6OQU - chains Y and a of the 22 polymer chains in the assembly; structure by electron microscopy, 3.20 A resolution.

== Chain Y ==
Molecule: ATP synthase subunit b
From: Escherichia coli
Reference sequence: A0A073FPT7 (A0A073FPT7_ECOLX); residue numbers follow UniProt; this construct covers 1-156
Sequence (156 residues; row label = number of the first residue in the row):
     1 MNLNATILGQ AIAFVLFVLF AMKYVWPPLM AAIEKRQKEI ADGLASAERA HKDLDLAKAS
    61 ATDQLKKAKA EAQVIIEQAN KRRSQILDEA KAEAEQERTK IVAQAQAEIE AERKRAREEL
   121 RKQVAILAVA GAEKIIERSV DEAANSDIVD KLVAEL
Sequence notes: conflict Ala-21 (Cys in A0A073FPT7)

== Chain a ==
Molecule: ATP synthase subunit a
From: Escherichia coli
Reference sequence: C3SL77 (C3SL77_ECOLX); residue numbers follow UniProt; this construct covers 1-271
Sequence (271 residues; numbered 1 to 271; the number before each row is that of its first residue):
     1 MASENMTPQD YIGHHLNNLQ LDLRTFSLVD PQNPPATFWT INIDSMFFSV VLGLLFLVLF
    61 RSVAKKATSG VPGKFQTAIE LVIGFVNGSV KDMYHGKSKL IAPLALTIFV WVFLMNLMDL
   121 LPIDLLPYIA EHVLGLPALR VVPSADVNVT LSMALGVFIL ILFYSIKMKG IGGFTKELTL
   181 QPFNHWAFIP VNLILEGVSL LSKPVSLGLR LFGNMYAGEL IFILIAGLLP WWSQWILNVP
   241 WAIFHILIIT LQAFIFMVLT IVYLSMASEE H
Unresolved in the structure: 1-3, 270-271

== Interface between chain Y and chain a ==
Contacting residue pairs - 31 pairs, chain Y then chain a:
  Met-1(Y) with Met-6(a); Gly-227(a)
  Ala-5(Y) with Trp-231(a)
  Thr-6(Y) with Ala-226(a)
  Ile-7(Y) with Tyr-128(a), hydrophobic
  Leu-8(Y) with Trp-231(a), hydrophobic
  Gly-9(Y) with Trp-231(a)
  Gln-10(Y) with Pro-122(a); Ile-123(a), hydrogen bond (side chain-backbone); Asp-124(a); Ala-226(a); Gln-234(a)
  Ile-12(Y) with Trp-235(a)
  Ala-13(Y) with Trp-235(a), hydrophobic; Asn-238(a)
  Phe-14(Y) with Leu-120(a); Leu-121(a), hydrophobic; Pro-122(a)
  Leu-16(Y) with Trp-235(a), hydrophobic
  Phe-17(Y) with Leu-120(a), hydrophobic; Ile-243(a), hydrophobic
  Phe-20(Y) with Ile-243(a), hydrophobic
  Ile-33(Y) with Thr-77(a); Ala-78(a), hydrophobic
  Glu-34(Y) with Lys-74(a), salt bridge
  Gln-37(Y) with Pro-72(a), hydrogen bond (side chain-backbone); Gly-73(a); Lys-74(a); Thr-77(a)
  Ile-40(Y) with Pro-72(a), hydrophobic
  Leu-44(Y) with Val-71(a), hydrophobic
Interface residues without a listed pair, chain Y (22 interface residues in all): Leu-3, Met-30, Ala-32, Arg-36
Interface residues without a listed pair, chain a (23 interface residues in all): Tyr-11, Leu-81, Val-239

== Overview ==
Chain Y and chain a form an interface of 22 and 23 residues respectively; the contacts include 2 hydrogen
bonds and 1 salt bridge. Polar contacts include Glu-34(Y)/Lys-74(a), Gln-10(Y)/Ile-123(a) and
Gln-37(Y)/Pro-72(a).
Here chain Y is ATP synthase subunit b and chain a is ATP synthase subunit a, both from Escherichia coli.
Entry 6OQU (E. coli ATP synthase State 1d) was determined by electron microscopy, deposited together with
6OQR, 6OQS, 6OQT, 6OQV, 6OQW, 6PQV and 3 further entries.
